Entry 9F3S (electron microscopy, 4.20 A resolution (low resolution: residue-level contacts below are approximate; hydrogen-bond / salt-bridge calls are withheld)); this record covers chains S and A of the 14 polymer chains in the assembly.

== Chain S ==
Protein: Microtubule-associated protein RP/EB family member 3
Organism: Homo sapiens
Reference sequence: Q9UPY8 (MARE3_HUMAN); residues 1-131 here = UniProt positions 1-131
Chain sequence (131 residues; numbered 1 to 131; the number before each row is that of its first residue):
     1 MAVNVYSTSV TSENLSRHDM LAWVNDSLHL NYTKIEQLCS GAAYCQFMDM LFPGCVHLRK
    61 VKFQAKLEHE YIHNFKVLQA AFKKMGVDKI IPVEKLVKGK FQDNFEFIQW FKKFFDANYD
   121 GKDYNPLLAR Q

== Chain A ==
Protein: Detyrosinated tubulin alpha-1B chain
Organism: Homo sapiens
Reference sequence: P68363 (TBA1B_HUMAN); numbering as in UniProt; present here: 1-37, 47-441
Chain sequence (453 residues; each row starts with the number of its first residue; note: 6 numbers in that range are skipped by the numbering (no residue carries them; nothing is unmodelled there); a row labelled like 37A-37E holds insertion residues (37A, then the next letters in order)):
     1 MRECISIHVG QAGVQIGNAC WELYCLEHGI QPDGQMP
37A-37E SDKTI
    40 HHH
42A-42M HHHGGGHHHFNTF
    47 DSFNTFFSET GAGKHVPRAV FVDLEPTVID EVRTGTYRQL FHPEQLITGK EDAANNYARG
   107 HYTIGKEIID LVLDRIRKLA DQCTGLQGFL VFHSFGGGTG SGFTSLLMER LSVDYGKKSK
   167 LEFSIYPAPQ VSTAVVEPYN SILTTHTTLE HSDCAFMVDN EAIYDICRRN LDIERPTYTN
   227 LNRLISQIVS SITASLRFDG ALNVDLTNFQ TNLVPYPRIH FPLATYAPVI SAEKAYHEQL
   287 SVAEITNACF EPANQMVKCD PRHGKYMACC LLYRGDVVPK DVNAAIATIK TKRSIQFVDW
   347 CPTGFKVGIN YQPPTVVPGG DLAKVQRAVC MLSNTTAIAE AWARLDHKFD LMYAKRAFVH
   407 WYVGEGMEEG EFSEAREDMA ALEKDYEEVG VDSVE
Unresolved in the structure: 37A-37E, 42A-42M
Sequence notes: linker (40-42, 42A-42M); engineered mutation Asn254 (Glu in P68363)
Ligand contacts:
  - GTP (guanosine-5'-triphosphate), molecule 1: Gly10, Gln11, Ala12, Gln15, Asp98, Ala99, Ala100, Asn101, Ser140, Gly142, Gly143, Gly144, Thr145, Ile171, Thr179, Glu183, Asn206, Tyr224, Leu227, Asn228, Ile231
  - GTP, molecule 2: Ala247, Leu248, Asn249, Asn254
UniProt features mapped onto this chain:
  - motif: Met1 to Cys4 (MREC motif)
  - binding site (GTP): Gly10, Gln11, Ala12, Gln15, Glu71, Ala99, Ser140, Gly143, Gly144, Thr145, Gly146, Thr179, Glu183, Asn206, Tyr224, Asn228, Leu252
  - modified residue: Lys37C (N6,N6,N6-trimethyllysine), Ser48 (Phosphoserine), Ser232 (Phosphoserine), Tyr282 (3'-nitrotyrosine), Arg339 (Omega-N-methylarginine), Ser439 (Phosphoserine)
  - binding site (Mg(2+)): Glu71
  - cross-link (Glycyl lysine isopeptide (Lys-Gly)): Lys326 (interchain with G-Cter in ubiquitin), Lys370 (interchain with G-Cter in ubiquitin)

== How chain S and chain A interact ==
Pairs across the interface (13; chain S residue first):
  Arg59(S) - Val440(A)
  Arg59(S) - Glu441(A)
  Lys76(S) - Lys336(A)
  Lys76(S) - Lys338(A)
  Lys76(S) - Ile341(A)
  Lys76(S) - Gln342(A)
  Gln79(S) - Thr337(A)
  Gln79(S) - Arg339(A)
  Gln79(S) - Gln342(A)
  Ala80(S) - Gln342(A)
  Val93(S) - Thr337(A)
  Glu94(S) - Thr334(A)
  Glu94(S) - Thr337(A)
Also at the interface, not in a pair above, chain S (8 interface residues in all): Ile72, Ile90

== Overview ==
Chain S and chain A form an interface of 8 and 9 residues respectively. Ligands of chain A: GTP. From UniProt:
17 GTP-binding residues and Mg2+-binding residue Glu71(A) on chain A.
Chain S is Microtubule-associated protein RP/EB family member 3 and chain A is Detyrosinated tubulin alpha-1B
chain, both from Homo sapiens; the structure, 13pf mosaic 20%E254Q - 80% E254N microtubule from recombinant
human tubulin decorated with EB3, was determined by electron microscopy, deposited together with 9F3B, 9F3H
and 9F3R.
